2BEQ - chains A and C of the 6 polymer chains in the assembly; structure by X-ray diffraction, 1.60 A resolution.

Chain A (and C):
Name: Spike glycoprotein
Notes: chain C of this document is another copy of the same molecule, construct and numbering; everything in this record applies to it too
Reference sequence: P59594 (SPIKE_CVHSA); numbering as in UniProt (aligned over 914-949)
Amino-acid sequence (38 residues; each row starts with the number of its first residue):
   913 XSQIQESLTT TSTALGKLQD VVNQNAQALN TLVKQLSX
Disordered / not traced: 913 (chain C: fully traced)
Sequence notes: expression tag (913, 950)
Modified residues: ACE (acetyl group) at position 913; NH2 (amino group) at position 950

Interface between chain A and chain C:
Pairs across the interface (13; chain A residue first):
  Ile916(A) - Ile916(C)  hydrophobic
  Leu920(A) - Ser919(C)
  Thr923(A) - Thr923(C)
  Leu927(A) - Ala926(C)  hydrophobic
  Leu927(A) - Leu930(C)  hydrophobic
  Val934(A) - Val933(C)  hydrophobic
  Val934(A) - Val934(C)  hydrophobic
  Ala938(A) - Asn937(C)
  Leu941(A) - Asn937(C)
  Leu941(A) - Ala940(C)  hydrophobic
  Leu941(A) - Leu941(C)
  Leu941(A) - Leu944(C)  hydrophobic
  Leu944(A) - Leu944(C)  hydrophobic
Other interface residues (no listed pair), chain A (12 interface residues in all): Leu930, Gln931, Val945, Leu948
Other interface residues (no listed pair), chain C (13 interface residues in all): Leu927, Leu948

Overview:
The interface between chain A and chain C involves 12 residues on one side and 13 on the other.
Both chains are Spike glycoprotein. Entry 2BEQ (Structure of a Proteolytically Resistant Core from the Severe
Acute Respiratory Syndrome Coronavirus S2 Fusion Protein) was determined by X-ray diffraction, deposited
together with 2BEZ.
